4BOT - chains A and E of the 5 polymer chains in the assembly; structure by electron microscopy, 42.00 A resolution (very low resolution: no residue pairs are listed; an interface is given only as per-side residue counts).

== Chain A ==
Molecule: Acetylcholine receptor subunit alpha
From: Torpedo marmorata
UniProtKB: P02711 (ACHA_TORMA); residues -23 to 437 here correspond to UniProt positions 1-461 (UniProt number = residue number + 24)
Amino-acid sequence (461 residues; row label = number of the first residue in the row; numbers below 1 keep their minus sign (Met-23 is residue -23)):
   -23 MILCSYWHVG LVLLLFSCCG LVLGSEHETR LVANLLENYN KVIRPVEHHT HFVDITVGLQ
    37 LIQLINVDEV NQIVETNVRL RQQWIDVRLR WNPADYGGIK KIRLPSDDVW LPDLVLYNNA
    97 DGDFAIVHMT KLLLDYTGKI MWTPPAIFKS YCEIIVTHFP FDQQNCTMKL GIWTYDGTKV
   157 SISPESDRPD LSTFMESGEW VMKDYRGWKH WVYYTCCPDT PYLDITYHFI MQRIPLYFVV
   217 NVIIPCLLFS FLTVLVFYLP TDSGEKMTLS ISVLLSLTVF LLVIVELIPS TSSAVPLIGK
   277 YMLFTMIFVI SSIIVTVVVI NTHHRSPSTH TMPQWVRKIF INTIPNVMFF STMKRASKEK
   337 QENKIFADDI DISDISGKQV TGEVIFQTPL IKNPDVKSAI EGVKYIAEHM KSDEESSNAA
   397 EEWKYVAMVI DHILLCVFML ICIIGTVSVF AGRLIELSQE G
Unresolved in the structure: -23 to 0, 307-373
Cystine bridges: Cys128-Cys142, Cys192-Cys193
UniProt features mapped onto this chain:
  - glycosylation: Asn141 (N-linked (GlcNAc...) asparagine)

== Chain E ==
Molecule: Acetylcholine receptor gamma subunit
From: Torpedo marmorata
UniProtKB: Q6S3H9 (Q6S3H9_TORMA); residues -16 to 488 here correspond to UniProt positions 1-505 (UniProt number = residue number + 17)
Amino-acid sequence (505 residues; row label = number of the first residue in the row; numbers below 1 keep their minus sign (Met-16 is residue -16)):
   -16 MVLTLLLIIC LALEVRSNEE GRLIEKLLGD YDKRIKPAKT LDHVIDVTLK LTLTNLISLN
    44 EKEEALTTNV WIEIQWNDYR LSWNTSEYEG IDLVRIPSEL LWLPDVVLEN NVDGQFEVAY
   104 YANVLVYNDG SMYWLPPAIY RSTCPIAVTY FPFDWQNCSL VFRSQTYNAH EVNLQLSAEE
   164 GEVVEWIHID PEDFTENGEW TIRHRPAKKN YNWQLTKDDI DFQEIIFFLI IQRKPLFYII
   224 NIIAPCVLIS SLVVLVYFLP AQAGGQKCTL SISVLLAQTI FLFLIAQKVP ETSLNVPLIG
   284 KYLIFVMFVS LVIVTNCVIV LNVSLRTPNT HSLSEKIKHL FLEFLPKYLG MHLEPSEETP
   344 EKPQPRRRSS FGIMIKAEEY ILKKPRSELM FEEQKDRHGL KRVNKMTSDI DIGTTVDLYK
   404 DLANFAPEIK SCVEACNFIA KSTKEQNDSG SENENWVLIG KVIDKACFWI ALLLFSLGTL
   464 AIFLTGHLNQ VPEFPFPGDP RKYVP
Unresolved in the structure: -16 to 0, 165-171, 315-413, 478-488
Cystine bridges: Cys127-Cys141

== Chain A / chain E interface ==
At this resolution (42 A) residue pairs are not listed: 36 residues of chain A and 38 of chain E lie at the interface.

== In short ==
36 residues of chain A face 38 of chain E across their interface.
Chain A is Acetylcholine receptor subunit alpha and chain E is Acetylcholine receptor gamma subunit, both from
Torpedo marmorata; the structure, The structure and super-organization of acetylcholine receptor- rapsyn
complexes class E, was determined by electron microscopy (same publication as 4BOG, 4BOI, 4BON, 4BOO and
4BOR).
